Entry 7UX9 (electron microscopy, 3.20 A resolution); this record covers chains A and Y of the 11 polymer chains in the assembly.

[Chain A]
Molecule: Probable histone H2A.7
Source organism: Arabidopsis thaliana
Reference sequence: Q9FJE8 (H2A7_ARATH); residues 0-149 here correspond to UniProt positions 1-150 (UniProt number = residue number + 1)
Chain sequence (150 residues; each row starts with the number of its first residue; numbering starts at 0):
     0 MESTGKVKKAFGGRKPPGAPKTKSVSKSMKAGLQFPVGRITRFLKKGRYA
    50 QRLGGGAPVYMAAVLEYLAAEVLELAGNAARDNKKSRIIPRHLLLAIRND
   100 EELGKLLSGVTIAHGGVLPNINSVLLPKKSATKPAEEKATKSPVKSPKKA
Unresolved in the structure: 0-22, 128-149
Curated features (UniProtKB/Swiss-Prot):
  - motif: Ser145 to Lys148 (SPKK motif)
  - modified residue: Ser145 (Phosphoserine)

[Chain Y]
Molecule: sense strand (147-nt DNA)
Sequence (147 nucleotides; row label = number of the first residue in the row):
     1 CTGGAGAATCCCGGTGCCGAGGCCGCTCAATTGGTCGTAGACAGCTCTAG
    51 CACCGCTTAAACGCACGTACGCGCTGTCCCCCGCGTTTTAACCGCCAAGG
   101 GGATTACTCCCTAGTCTCCAGGCACGTGTCACATATATACATCCTGT
Unresolved in the structure: 1, 143-147

[Interface between chain A and chain Y]
Residue-residue contacts (10; chain A residue first):
  Arg38(A) - DG122(Y)  phosphate contact
  Arg38(A) - DC123(Y)  salt bridge to the phosphate
  Arg51(A) - DT112(Y)  sugar contact
  Arg51(A) - DA113(Y)  phosphate contact
  Leu52(A) - DT112(Y)  sugar contact
  Leu52(A) - DA113(Y)  hydrogen bond to the phosphate
  Gly53(A) - DT112(Y)  phosphate contact
  Gly54(A) - DT112(Y)  hydrogen bond to the phosphate
  Lys84(A) - DC132(Y)  phosphate contact
  Arg86(A) - DA131(Y)  phosphate contact
Interface residues without a listed pair, chain A (8 interface residues in all): Gln50
Interface residues without a listed pair, chain Y (7 interface residues in all): DC130

[In short]
8 residues of chain A and 7 residues of chain Y are in contact; the contacts include 2 hydrogen bonds and 1
salt bridge. Among the polar pairs are Leu52(A)-DA113(Y), Gly54(A)-DT112(Y) and Arg38(A)-DC123(Y).
Here chain A is Probable histone H2A.7 (Arabidopsis thaliana) and chain Y is sense strand (147-nt DNA). Entry
7UX9 (Arabidopsis DDM1 bound to nucleosome (H2A.W, H2B, H3.3, H4, with 147 bp DNA)) was determined by electron
microscopy.
